1PER - chains A and R of the 4 polymer chains in the assembly; structure by X-ray diffraction, 2.50 A resolution.

Chain A:
Molecule: 20-nt DNA strand
Sequence (20 nucleotides; numbered 1 to 20; the number before each row is that of its first residue):
     1 AAGTACAGTT TTTCTTGTAT

Chain R:
Molecule: Protein (434 repressor)
Organism: Phage 434
UniProtKB: P16117 (RPC1_BP434); residues 1-69 here correspond to UniProt positions 2-70 (UniProt number = residue number + 1)
Sequence (69 residues; numbered 1 to 69; the number before each row is that of its first residue):
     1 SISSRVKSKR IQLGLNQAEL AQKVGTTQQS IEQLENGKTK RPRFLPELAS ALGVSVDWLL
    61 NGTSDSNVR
Not modelled in the structure: 64-69
Swiss-Prot annotation at these positions:
  - DNA-binding region: Gln17 to Asn36 (H-T-H motif)

Interface between chain A and chain R:
Residue-residue contacts - 14 pairs, chain A then chain R:
  DG3(A) with Asn16(R), hydrogen bond to the phosphate
  DT4(A) with Arg10(R), salt bridge to the phosphate; Asn16(R), phosphate contact; Gln17(R), hydrogen bond to the phosphate; Gln28(R), base contact
  DA5(A) with Gln17(R), hydrogen bond to the phosphate; Gln28(R), hydrogen bond to the base; Gln29(R), base contact; Glu32(R), phosphate contact; Asn36(R), hydrogen bond to the phosphate
  DC6(A) with Gln29(R), base contact; Glu32(R), base contact
  DT12(A) with Arg43(R), hydrogen bond to the phosphate
  DT13(A) with Arg43(R), salt bridge to the phosphate

Overview:
Chain A and chain R form an interface of 6 and 8 residues respectively, with 6 hydrogen bonds and 2 salt
bridges. Among the polar pairs are DA5(A)-Gln28(R), DG3(A)-Asn16(R) and DT4(A)-Gln17(R).
Here chain A is a 20-nt DNA strand and chain R is Protein (434 repressor) (Phage 434). Entry 1PER (The complex
between phage 434 repression DNA-binding domain and operator site OR3: structural differences between
consensus ...) was determined by X-ray diffraction.
